4OQW - chain A; structure by X-ray diffraction, 2.21 A resolution.

[Chain A]
Name: Fluorescent protein FP480
From: Entacmaea quadricolor
Reference sequence: D0VX33 (D0VX33_ENTQU); aligned to UniProt positions 3-228 over residues 3-228
Chain sequence (228 residues; each row starts with the number of its first residue; note: 2 numbers in that range are skipped by the numbering (no residue carries them; nothing is unmodelled there); numbers below 1 keep their minus sign (Ser-1 is residue -1)):
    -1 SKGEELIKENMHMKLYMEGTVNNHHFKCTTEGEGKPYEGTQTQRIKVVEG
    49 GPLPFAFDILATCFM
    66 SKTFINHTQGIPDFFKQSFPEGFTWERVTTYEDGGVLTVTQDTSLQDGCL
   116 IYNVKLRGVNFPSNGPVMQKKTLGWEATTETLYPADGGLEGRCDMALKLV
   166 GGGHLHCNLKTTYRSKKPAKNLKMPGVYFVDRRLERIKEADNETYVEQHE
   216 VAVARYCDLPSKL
Unresolved in the structure: -1 to 0
Construct notes: expression tag (-1 to 2); conflict Lys6 (Thr in D0VX33), Thr28 (Ser in D0VX33), Cys61 (Ser in D0VX33), Lys67 (His in D0VX33), Phe80 (Trp in D0VX33), Val104 (Ala in D0VX33), Leu121 (Ile in D0VX33), Thr143 (His in D0VX33), Thr146 (Met in D0VX33), Cys158 (Ala in D0VX33), Met160 (Leu in D0VX33), His171 (Ile in D0VX33), Leu174 (Phe in D0VX33), Phe194 (Tyr in D0VX33), Arg197 (Tyr in D0VX33), Asn207 (Lys in D0VX33); chromophore (63, 63, 63)
Modified / non-standard residues: Met63 ({(4Z)-4-(4-hydroxybenzylidene)-2-[3-(methylthio)propanimidoyl]-5-oxo-4,5-dihydro-1H-imidazol-1-yl}acetic acid; NRQ); Lys163 (n-dimethyl-lysine; MLY); Lys181 (n-dimethyl-lysine; MLY)
Covalent attachments: covalent link Met63-Ser66
From the paper describing this entry:
  - contacts within the chain: Thr28-Gln41 (hydrogen bond)

[Summary]
From the paper: contacts within the chain involving Thr28 and Gln41.
Chain A is Fluorescent protein FP480 (Entacmaea quadricolor); the structure, Crystal structure of mCardinal
far-red fluorescent protein, was determined by X-ray diffraction, deposited together with 4OJ0.
